4BF9 - chain A; structure by X-ray diffraction, 2.60 A resolution.

[Chain A]
Molecule: tRNA-dihydrouridine synthase C
Source organism: Escherichia coli K-12
Notes: EC 1.3.1.-
UniProt: P33371 (DUSC_ECOLI); residue numbers follow UniProt; this construct covers 1-315
Sequence (338 residues; row label = number of the first residue in the row; numbers below 1 keep their minus sign (Mse-22 is residue -22)):
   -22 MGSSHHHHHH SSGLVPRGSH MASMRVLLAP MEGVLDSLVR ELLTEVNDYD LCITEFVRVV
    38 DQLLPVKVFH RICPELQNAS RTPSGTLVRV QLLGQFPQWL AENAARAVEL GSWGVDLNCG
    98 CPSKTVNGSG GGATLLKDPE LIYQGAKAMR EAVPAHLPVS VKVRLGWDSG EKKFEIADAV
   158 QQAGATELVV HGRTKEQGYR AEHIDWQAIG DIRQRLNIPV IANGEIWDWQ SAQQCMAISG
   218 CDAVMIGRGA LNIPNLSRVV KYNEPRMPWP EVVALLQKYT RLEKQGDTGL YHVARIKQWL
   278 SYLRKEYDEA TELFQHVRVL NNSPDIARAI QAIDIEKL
Disordered / not traced: -22 to -3
Modified positions: Mse-22 (selenomethionine); Mse-2, Mse1, Mse8, Mse126, Mse213, Mse222, Mse244 (selenomethionine; parent Met)
Construct notes: expression tag (-22 to 0)
Small-molecule neighbours: FMN (flavin mononucleotide): Ala6, Pro7, Mse8, Glu9, Val11, Glu32, Phe33, Gln68, Asn95, Cys98, Lys139, His168, Arg170, Tyr176, Asn200, Gly201, Glu202, Mse222, Ile223, Gly224, Arg225, Tyr279
UniProt features mapped onto this chain:
  - active site: Cys98 (Proton donor)
  - binding site (FMN): Pro7 to Glu9, Gln68, Lys139, Asn200 to Glu202, Gly224, Arg225
  - site (Interacts with tRNA): Arg35, Asn95, Tyr176, Arg272, Lys274, Tyr279, Arg295
  - mutagenesis: Cys98 (C98A: Loss of enzymatic activity)
From the paper describing this entry:
  - specificity-determining residues: Arg35, Arg272, Lys274, Arg295 (by similarity / conservation)

[Summary]
Ligands of chain A: flavin mononucleotide. Curated annotation (UniProt) lists active-site residue Cys98, 10
FMN-binding residues and one mutagenesis site. The paper reports specificity determinants Arg35, Arg272 and
Lys274 among others.
Chain A is tRNA-dihydrouridine synthase C (Escherichia coli K-12); the structure, Crystal structure of E. coli
dihydrouridine synthase C (DusC) (selenomethionine derivative), was determined by X-ray diffraction together
with 4YCP and 4BFA from the same study.
